8YJW - chains B and C of the 8 polymer chains in the assembly; structure by electron microscopy, 3.55 A resolution.

[Chain B (and C)]
Name: Proliferating cell nuclear antigen
From: Homo sapiens
Notes: chain C of this document is another copy of the same molecule, construct and numbering; everything in this record applies to it too
UniProtKB: P12004 (PCNA_HUMAN); numbering as in UniProt (aligned over 1-261)
Amino-acid sequence (261 residues; each row starts with the number of its first residue):
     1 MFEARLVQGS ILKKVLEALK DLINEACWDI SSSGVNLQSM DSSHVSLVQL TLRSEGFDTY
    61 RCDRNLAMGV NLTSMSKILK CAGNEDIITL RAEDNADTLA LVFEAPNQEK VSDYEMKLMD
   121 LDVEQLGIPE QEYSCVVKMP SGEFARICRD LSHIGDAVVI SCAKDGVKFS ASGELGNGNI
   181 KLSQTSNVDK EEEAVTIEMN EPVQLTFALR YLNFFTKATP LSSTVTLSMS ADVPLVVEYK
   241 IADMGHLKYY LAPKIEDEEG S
Disordered / not traced: 255-261 (chain C: 257-261)
Disulfide bonds: C135-C162

[Chain B / chain C interface]
Residue-residue contacts (33):
  E143(B) - K110(C)  salt bridge
  I147(B) - K110(C)
  R149(B) - K80(C)
  D150(B) - C81(C)
  D150(B) - Y114(C)  hydrogen bond
  L151(B) - Y114(C)
  H153(B) - K77(C)
  I154(B) - Y114(C)  hydrophobic
  G173(B) - K117(C)
  E174(B) - K117(C)
  L175(B) - S74(C)
  L175(B) - K77(C)
  L175(B) - I78(C)  hydrophobic
  L175(B) - M116(C)
  L175(B) - K117(C)  hydrogen bond (backbone-backbone)
  G176(B) - E115(C)
  G176(B) - K117(C)
  N177(B) - Y114(C)
  N177(B) - E115(C)  hydrogen bond (backbone-backbone)
  G178(B) - D113(C)
  G178(B) - Y114(C)
  N179(B) - V111(C)
  N179(B) - S112(C)
  N179(B) - D113(C)  hydrogen bond (backbone-backbone)
  I180(B) - K110(C)
  I180(B) - V111(C)
  I180(B) - S112(C)
  I180(B) - Y114(C)
  K181(B) - K110(C)
  K181(B) - V111(C)  hydrogen bond (backbone-backbone)
  L182(B) - K110(C)
  S183(B) - E109(C)
  Q184(B) - E109(C)
Also at the interface, not in a pair above, chain B (21 interface residues in all): E193, V195
Also at the interface, not in a pair above, chain C (15 interface residues in all): Q108

[In short]
21 residues of chain B and 15 residues of chain C are in contact, with 5 hydrogen bonds and 1 salt bridge.
Polar pairs include E143(B)-K110(C), D150(B)-Y114(C) and L175(B)-K117(C).
Chain B and chain C are both Proliferating cell nuclear antigen (Homo sapiens); the structure, Structure of
the human endogenous PCNA-FEN1 complex - State H, was determined by electron microscopy (same publication as
8YJH, 8YJL, 8YJQ, 8YJR, 8YJS, 8YJU, 8YJV and 8YJZ).
